Entry 9GFB (electron microscopy, 3.55 A resolution); this record covers chains G and L of the 20 polymer chains in the assembly.

== Chain G ==
Molecule: Chromatin-remodeling ATPase INO80
Organism: Homo sapiens
Notes: EC 3.6.4.-
Reference sequence: Q9ULG1 (INO80_HUMAN); residues 1-1556 here = UniProt positions 1-1556
Sequence (1556 residues; row label = number of the first residue in the row):
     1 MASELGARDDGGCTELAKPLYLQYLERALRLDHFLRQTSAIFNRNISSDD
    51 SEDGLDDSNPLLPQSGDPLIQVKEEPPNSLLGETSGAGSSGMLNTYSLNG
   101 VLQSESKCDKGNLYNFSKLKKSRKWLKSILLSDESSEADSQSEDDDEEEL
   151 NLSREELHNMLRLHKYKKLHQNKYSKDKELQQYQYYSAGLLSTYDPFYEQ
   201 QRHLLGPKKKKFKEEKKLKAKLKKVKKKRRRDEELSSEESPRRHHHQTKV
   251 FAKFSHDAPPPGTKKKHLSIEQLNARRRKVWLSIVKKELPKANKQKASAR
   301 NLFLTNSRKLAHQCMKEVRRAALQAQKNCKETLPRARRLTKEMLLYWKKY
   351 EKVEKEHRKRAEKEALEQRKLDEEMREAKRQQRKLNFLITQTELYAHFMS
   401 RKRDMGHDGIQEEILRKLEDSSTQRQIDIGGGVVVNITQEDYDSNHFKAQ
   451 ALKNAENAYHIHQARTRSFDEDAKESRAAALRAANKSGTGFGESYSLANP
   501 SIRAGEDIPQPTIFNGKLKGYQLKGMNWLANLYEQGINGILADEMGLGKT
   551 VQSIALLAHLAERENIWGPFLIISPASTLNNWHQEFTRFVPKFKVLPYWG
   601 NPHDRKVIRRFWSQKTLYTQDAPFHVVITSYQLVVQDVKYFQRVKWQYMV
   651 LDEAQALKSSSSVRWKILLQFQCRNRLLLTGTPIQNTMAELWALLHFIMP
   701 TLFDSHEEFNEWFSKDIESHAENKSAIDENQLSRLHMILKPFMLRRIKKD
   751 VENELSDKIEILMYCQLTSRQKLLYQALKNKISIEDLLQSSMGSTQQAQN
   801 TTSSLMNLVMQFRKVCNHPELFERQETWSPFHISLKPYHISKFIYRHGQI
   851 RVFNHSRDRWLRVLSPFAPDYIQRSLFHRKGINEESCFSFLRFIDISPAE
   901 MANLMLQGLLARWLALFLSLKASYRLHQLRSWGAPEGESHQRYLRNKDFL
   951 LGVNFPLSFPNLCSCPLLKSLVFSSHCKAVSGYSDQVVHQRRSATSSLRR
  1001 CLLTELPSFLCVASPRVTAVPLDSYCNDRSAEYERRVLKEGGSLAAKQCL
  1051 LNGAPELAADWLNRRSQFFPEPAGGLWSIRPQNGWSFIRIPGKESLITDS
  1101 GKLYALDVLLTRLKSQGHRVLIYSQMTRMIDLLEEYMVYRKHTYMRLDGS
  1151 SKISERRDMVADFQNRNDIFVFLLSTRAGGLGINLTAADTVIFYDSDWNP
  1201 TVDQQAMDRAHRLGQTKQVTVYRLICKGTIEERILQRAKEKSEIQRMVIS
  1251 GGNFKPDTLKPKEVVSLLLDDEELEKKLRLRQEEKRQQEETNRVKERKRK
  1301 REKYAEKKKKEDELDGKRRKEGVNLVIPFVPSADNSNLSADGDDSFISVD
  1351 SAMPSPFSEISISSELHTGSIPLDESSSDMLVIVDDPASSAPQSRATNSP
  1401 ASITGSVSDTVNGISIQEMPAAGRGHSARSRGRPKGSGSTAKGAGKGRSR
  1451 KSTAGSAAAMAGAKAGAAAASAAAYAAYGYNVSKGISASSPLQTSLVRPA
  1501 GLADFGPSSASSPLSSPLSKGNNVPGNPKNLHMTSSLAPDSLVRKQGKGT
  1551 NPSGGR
Disordered / not traced: 1-517, 614-621, 713-728, 781-807, 1251-1556
Residues lining bound ligands: ADP (adenosine-5'-diphosphate): Leu518, Lys519, Gln522, Asp543, Glu544, Met545, Gly546, Leu547, Gly548, Lys549, Thr550, Val551, Glu585, Arg588, Phe589, Asn1184, Arg1209, Arg1212, Leu1213

== Chain L ==
Molecule: Nucleosomal DNA strand 2
Sequence (152 nucleotides; row label = number of the first residue in the row; numbers below 1 keep their minus sign (DT-81 is residue -81)):
   -81 TGCCGAGGCCGCTCAATTGGTCGTAGACAGCTCTAGCACCGCTTAAACGC
   -31 ACGTACGCGCTGTCCCCCGCGTTTTAACCGCCAAGGGGATTACTCCCTAG
    19 TCTCCAGGCACGTGTCAGATATATACATCCTGTGCATGTACTCGGGATAT
    69 TG
Disordered / not traced: 58-70

== Interface between chain G and chain L ==
Contacting residue pairs (29; chain G residue first):
  Ala576(G) with DC-68(L), phosphate contact
  Pro602(G) with DA-66(L), phosphate contact
  Arg605(G) with DA-66(L), salt bridge to the phosphate
  Arg609(G) with DC11(L), salt bridge to the phosphate
  Arg610(G) with DC11(L), salt bridge to the phosphate; DT12(L), salt bridge to the phosphate
  Ser613(G) with DT12(L), phosphate contact
  Gln632(G) with DC-68(L), sugar contact; DA-67(L), sugar contact
  Gln636(G) with DA-67(L), hydrogen bond to the phosphate; DA-66(L), hydrogen bond to the phosphate
  Tyr640(G) with DA10(L), hydrogen bond to the phosphate; DC11(L), phosphate contact
  Arg643(G) with DC11(L), hydrogen bond to the phosphate; DT12(L), salt bridge to the phosphate
  Met810(G) with DG-71(L), sugar contact
  Lys814(G) with DG-71(L), salt bridge to the phosphate
  Gln1125(G) with DC-70(L), sugar contact
  Met1126(G) with DC-70(L), phosphate contact
  Thr1127(G) with DC-70(L), hydrogen bond to the phosphate
  Asp1148(G) with DT-69(L), phosphate contact
  Gly1149(G) with DT-69(L), hydrogen bond to the phosphate; DC-68(L), base contact
  Ile1153(G) with DA-67(L), phosphate contact
  Arg1156(G) with DC-68(L), salt bridge to the phosphate
  Ser1175(G) with DT-69(L), hydrogen bond to the phosphate
  Arg1177(G) with DT-69(L), phosphate contact
  Ala1178(G) with DT-69(L), hydrogen bond to the phosphate; DC-68(L), phosphate contact
Also at the interface, not in a pair above, chain G (25 interface residues in all): Leu633, Arg1128, Ser1150
Also at the interface, not in a pair above, chain L (10 interface residues in all): DC-72

== Summary ==
Chain G and chain L form an interface of 25 and 10 residues respectively, with 8 hydrogen bonds and 7 salt
bridges. Polar contacts include Gln636(G)-DA-67(L), Gln636(G)-DA-66(L) and Tyr640(G)-DA10(L). Chain G binds
ADP.
Chain G is Chromatin-remodeling ATPase INO80 (Homo sapiens) and chain L is Nucleosomal DNA strand 2; the
structure, CryoEM structure of the human INO80 core-nucleosome complex state N-7, was determined by electron
microscopy.
